PDB entry 5C27 | X-ray diffraction, 2.15 A resolution | chains A and D

== Chain A ==
Name: Tyrosine-protein kinase SYK
From: Homo sapiens
Notes: EC 2.7.10.2
Reference sequence: P43405 (KSYK_HUMAN); residue numbers follow UniProt; this construct covers 343-635
Sequence (299 residues; each row starts with the number of its first residue):
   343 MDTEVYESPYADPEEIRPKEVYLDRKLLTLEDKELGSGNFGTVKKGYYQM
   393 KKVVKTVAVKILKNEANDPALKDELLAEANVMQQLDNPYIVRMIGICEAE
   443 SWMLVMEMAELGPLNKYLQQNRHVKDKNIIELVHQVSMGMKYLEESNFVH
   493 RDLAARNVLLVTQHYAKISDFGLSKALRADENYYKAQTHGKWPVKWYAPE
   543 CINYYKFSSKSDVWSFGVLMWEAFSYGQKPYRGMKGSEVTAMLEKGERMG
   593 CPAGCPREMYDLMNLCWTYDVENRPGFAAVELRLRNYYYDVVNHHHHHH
Disordered / not traced: 343-362, 637-641
Differences from the reference sequence: expression tag (636-641)
Modified residues: Tyr525 (O-phosphotyrosine; PTR); Tyr526 (O-phosphotyrosine; PTR)
Ligand contacts: 50J (3-{8-[(3,4-dimethoxyphenyl)amino]imidazo[1,2-a]pyrazin-6-yl}-N-[4-(methylcarbamoyl)phenyl]benzamide): Leu377, Gly378, Ser379, Phe382, Val385, Ala400, Val433, Met448, Glu449, Met450, Ala451, Glu452, Leu453, Gly454, Pro455, Asn457, Lys458, Gln461, Arg498, Leu501
UniProt features mapped onto this chain:
  - active site: Asp494 (Proton acceptor)
  - binding site (ATP): Leu377 to Val385, Lys402
  - modified residue: Thr345 (Phosphothreonine), Tyr348 (Phosphotyrosine), Ser350 (Phosphoserine), Tyr352 (Phosphotyrosine), Tyr364 (Phosphotyrosine), Ser379 (Phosphoserine), Thr384 (Phosphothreonine), Tyr484 (Phosphotyrosine), Tyr507 (Phosphotyrosine), Tyr525 (Phosphotyrosine), Tyr526 (Phosphotyrosine), Thr530 (Phosphothreonine), Tyr546 (Phosphotyrosine), Ser579 (Phosphoserine), Thr582 (Phosphothreonine), Tyr629 (Phosphotyrosine), Tyr630 (Phosphotyrosine), Tyr631 (Phosphotyrosine)

== Chain D ==
Name: Glu-val-tyr-glu-ser
From: Homo sapiens
Sequence (5 residues; row label = number of the first residue in the row):
   346 EVYES

== Interface between chain A and chain D ==
Contacting residue pairs - 16 pairs, chain A then chain D:
  Asp494(A) - Tyr348(D)  hydrogen bond
  Arg498(A) - Val347(D)
  Arg498(A) - Tyr348(D)  hydrogen bond
  His531(A) - Glu349(D)
  His531(A) - Ser350(D)
  Gly532(A) - Glu349(D)
  Gly532(A) - Ser350(D)
  Lys533(A) - Tyr348(D)
  Lys533(A) - Glu349(D)
  Lys533(A) - Ser350(D)
  Trp534(A) - Val347(D)
  Trp534(A) - Tyr348(D)
  Trp534(A) - Glu349(D)  hydrogen bond (backbone-backbone)
  Pro535(A) - Val347(D)
  Pro535(A) - Tyr348(D)
  Gly578(A) - Glu349(D)  hydrogen bond (backbone-side chain)
Also at the interface, not in a pair above, chain A (14 interface residues in all): Asn499, Asp512, Val536, Lys537, Trp538, Lys577
Also at the interface, not in a pair above, chain D (5 interface residues in all): Glu346

== Overview ==
14 residues of chain A face 5 of chain D across their interface; the contacts include 4 hydrogen bonds. Polar
pairs include Asp494(A)-Tyr348(D), Arg498(A)-Tyr348(D) and Gly578(A)-Glu349(D). Chain A binds compound 50J.
UniProt lists active-site residue Asp494(A) and 10 ATP-binding residues on chain A.
Here chain A is Tyrosine-protein kinase SYK and chain D is Glu-val-tyr-glu-ser, both from Homo sapiens. Entry
5C27 (Crystal structure of SYK in complex with compound 2) was determined by X-ray diffraction, deposited
together with 5C26.
